PDB entry 6XD3 | electron microscopy, 3.30 A resolution | chains I and J of the 3 polymer chains in the assembly

[Chain I]
Molecule: Cyclin-H
From: Homo sapiens
UniProt: P51946 (CCNH_HUMAN); numbering as in UniProt (aligned over 1-323)
Chain sequence (323 residues; each row starts with the number of its first residue):
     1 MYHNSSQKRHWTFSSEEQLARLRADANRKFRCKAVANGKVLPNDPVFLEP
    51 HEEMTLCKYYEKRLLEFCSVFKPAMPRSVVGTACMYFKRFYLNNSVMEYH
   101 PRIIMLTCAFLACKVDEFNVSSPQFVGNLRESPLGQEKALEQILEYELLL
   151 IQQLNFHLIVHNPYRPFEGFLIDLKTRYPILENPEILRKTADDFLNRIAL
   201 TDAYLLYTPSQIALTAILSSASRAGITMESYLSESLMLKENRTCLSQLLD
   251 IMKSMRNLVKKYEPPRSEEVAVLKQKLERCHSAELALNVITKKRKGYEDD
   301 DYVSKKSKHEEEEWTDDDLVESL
Not modelled in the structure: 39-41, 285-323
Curated features (UniProtKB/Swiss-Prot):
  - modified residue: Ser5 (Phosphoserine), Ser132 (Phosphoserine), Ser304 (Phosphoserine), Thr315 (Phosphothreonine), Ser322 (Phosphoserine)
  - mutagenesis: Ser5 (S5A: No effect on the transcriptional activity of the reconstituted TFIIH complex), Ser304 (S304A: No effect on the transcriptional activity of the reconstituted TFIIH complex)

[Chain J]
Molecule: Cyclin-dependent kinase 7
From: Homo sapiens
Notes: EC 2.7.11.22, 2.7.11.23
UniProt: P50613 (CDK7_HUMAN); residue numbers follow UniProt; this construct covers 1-346
Chain sequence (349 residues; each row starts with the number of its first residue; numbers below 1 keep their minus sign (Ser-2 is residue -2)):
    -2 SNAMALDVKSRAKRYEKLDFLGEGQFATVYKARDKNTNQIVAIKKIKLGH
    48 RSEAKDGINRTALREIKLLQELSHPNIIGLLDAFGHKSNISLVFDFMETD
    98 LEVIIKDNSLVLTPSHIKAYMLMTLQGLEYLHQHWILHRDLKPNNLLLDE
   148 NGVLKLADFGLAKSFGSPNRAYTHQVVTRWYRAPELLFGARMYGVGVDMW
   198 AVGCILAELLLRVPFLPGDSDLDQLTRIFETLGTPTEEQWPDMCSLPDYV
   248 TFKSFPGIPLHHIFSAAGDDLLDLIQGLFLFNPCARITATQALKMKYFSN
   298 RPGPTPGCQLPRPNCPVETLKEQSNPALAIKRKRTEALEQGGLPKKLIF
Not modelled in the structure: -2 to 9, 46-50, 313-346
Differences from the reference sequence: expression tag (-2 to 0)
Modified residues: Ser164 (phosphoserine; SEP)
Curated features (UniProtKB/Swiss-Prot):
  - active site: Asp137 (Proton acceptor)
  - binding site (ATP): Leu18 to Val26, Lys41
  - modified residue: Ala2 (N-acetylalanine), Ser7 (Phosphoserine), Ser164 (Phosphoserine), Thr170 (Phosphothreonine), Ser321 (Phosphoserine)
  - mutagenesis: Lys41 (K41A: Total loss of activity; K41M: No effect on interaction with HINT1), Phe91 (F91G: Enhanced capacity to bind ATP analogs), Ser164 (S164A: No mitotic repression of transcriptional activity of the reconstituted TFIIH complex), Thr170 (T170A: Total loss of activity. Total loss of transcriptional activity of the reconstituted TFIIH complex; T170E: No effect on interaction with HINT1)
Covalently attached groups: compound V0G linked to Cys312
Residues lining bound ligands: V0G (N-(3-{[5-chloro-4-(1H-indol-3-yl)pyrimidin-2-yl]amino}phenyl)-4-{[4-(dimethylamino)butanoyl]amino}benzamide): Leu18, Gly19, Glu20, Gly21, Val26, Ala39, Ile75, Phe91, Asp92, Phe93, Met94, Glu95, Thr96, Leu144, Ala154, Asp155, Pro310, Asn311
Reported in the primary citation:
  - binding site for V0G: Cys312

[How chain I and chain J interact]
Residue-residue contacts - 41 pairs, chain I then chain J:
  Met1(I) with His131(J); Trp132(J)
  Asn4(I) with Tyr127(J), hydrogen bond; His131(J), hydrogen bond
  Phe110(I) with Asp53(J)
  Leu111(I) with Leu60(J), hydrophobic
  Lys114(I) with Asp53(J), salt bridge; Gly54(J); Ile55(J), hydrogen bond (side chain-backbone); Arg57(J); Leu60(J)
  Val115(I) with Lys64(J), hydrogen bond (backbone-side chain)
  Asp116(I) with Arg167(J), salt bridge
  Glu117(I) with Arg61(J), salt bridge; Lys64(J), salt bridge; Lys160(J), salt bridge; Arg167(J)
  Phe118(I) with Arg57(J)
  Asn119(I) with Arg57(J)
  Val120(I) with Arg57(J), hydrogen bond (backbone-side chain)
  Ser122(I) with Lys52(J), hydrogen bond (side chain-backbone)
  Glu137(I) with Lys52(J), salt bridge
  Leu140(I) with Lys52(J)
  Leu144(I) with Lys52(J); Gly54(J); Lys84(J)
  Glu147(I) with Ile55(J), hydrogen bond (side chain-backbone)
  Leu148(I) with Ile55(J), hydrophobic; Gly82(J); His83(J); Ile87(J), hydrophobic
  Ile151(I) with Ile55(J), hydrophobic; Leu60(J), hydrophobic
  Phe156(I) with Ile63(J), hydrophobic; Gln67(J); Ala80(J)
  His157(I) with Gln67(J)
  Leu158(I) with Ile63(J), hydrophobic; Lys64(J)
  Ile159(I) with Glu68(J)
  Arg165(I) with Ser164(J)
Interface residues without a listed pair, chain I (27 interface residues in all): His3, Arg9, Ser78, His161
Interface residues without a listed pair, chain J (24 interface residues in all): Phe81, Gln130

[In short]
27 residues of chain I and 24 residues of chain J are in contact; the contacts include 7 hydrogen bonds and 6
salt bridges. Among the polar pairs are Lys114(I)-Asp53(J), Asp116(I)-Arg167(J) and Glu117(I)-Arg61(J).
Compound V0G is covalently linked to Cys312(J). The paper reports a binding site for V0G at Cys312(J).
Here chain I is Cyclin-H and chain J is Cyclin-dependent kinase 7, both from Homo sapiens. Entry 6XD3
(Structure of the human CAK in complex with THZ1) was determined by electron microscopy (same publication as
6XBZ).
